Entry 6M6I (electron microscopy, 4.05 A resolution (low resolution: residue-level contacts below are approximate; hydrogen-bond / salt-bridge calls are withheld)); this record covers chains I and J of the 17 polymer chains in the assembly.

Chain I (and J):
Molecule: Triplex capsid protein 2
Source organism: Human herpesvirus 2
Notes: chain J of this document is another copy of the same molecule, construct and numbering; everything in this record applies to it too
UniProtKB: G9I239 (G9I239_HHV2); residue numbers follow UniProt; this construct covers 1-318
Amino-acid sequence (318 residues; each row starts with the number of its first residue):
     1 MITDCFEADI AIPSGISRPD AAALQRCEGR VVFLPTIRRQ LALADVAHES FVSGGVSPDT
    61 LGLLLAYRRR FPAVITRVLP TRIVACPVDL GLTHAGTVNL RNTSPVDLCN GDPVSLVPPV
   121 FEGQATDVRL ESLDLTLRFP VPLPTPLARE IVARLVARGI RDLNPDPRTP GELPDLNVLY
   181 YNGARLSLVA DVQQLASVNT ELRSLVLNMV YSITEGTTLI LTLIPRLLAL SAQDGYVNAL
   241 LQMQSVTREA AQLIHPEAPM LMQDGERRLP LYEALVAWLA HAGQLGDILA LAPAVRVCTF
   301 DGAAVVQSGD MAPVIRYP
Unresolved in the structure: 1-4, 167-173, 231-234, 263-266 (chain J: 1-4, 166-167, 253-257)
Disulfide bonds: Cys5-Cys86

Chain I / chain J interface:
Contacting residue pairs (100):
  Thr36(I) - Asn110(J)
  Ile37(I) - Cys298(J)
  Ile37(I) - Thr299(J)
  Ile37(I) - Phe300(J)
  Arg38(I) - Phe300(J)
  Arg38(I) - Asp301(J)
  Arg38(I) - Gly302(J)
  Leu61(I) - Tyr236(J)
  Arg69(I) - Gly111(J)
  Arg69(I) - Asp112(J)
  Arg69(I) - Arg296(J)
  Arg70(I) - Arg296(J)
  Phe71(I) - Gly111(J)
  Phe71(I) - Arg296(J)
  Phe71(I) - Val297(J)
  Phe71(I) - Cys298(J)
  Asp89(I) - Ile315(J)
  Leu90(I) - Phe300(J)
  Leu90(I) - Ile315(J)
  Gly91(I) - His94(J)
  Gly91(I) - Arg316(J)
  Leu92(I) - Thr93(J)
  Leu92(I) - His94(J)
  Leu92(I) - Arg316(J)
  Thr93(I) - Thr93(J)
  Glu150(I) - Tyr272(J)
  Ala153(I) - Leu275(J)
  Ala153(I) - Val276(J)
  Arg154(I) - Tyr272(J)
  Val156(I) - Leu275(J)
  Ala157(I) - Leu271(J)
  Ala157(I) - Leu275(J)
  Ile160(I) - Leu223(J)
  Ile160(I) - Leu271(J)
  Leu163(I) - Leu223(J)
  Leu163(I) - Arg226(J)
  Pro174(I) - Arg267(J)
  Leu176(I) - Leu269(J)
  Arg203(I) - Leu230(J)
  Ser204(I) - Tyr236(J)
  Leu207(I) - Val237(J)
  Leu207(I) - Leu240(J)
  Asn208(I) - Tyr236(J)
  Asn208(I) - Leu240(J)
  Met209(I) - Leu275(J)
  Met209(I) - Trp278(J)
  Val210(I) - Leu227(J)
  Tyr211(I) - Leu241(J)
  Tyr211(I) - Ser245(J)
  Ser212(I) - Trp278(J)
  Ile213(I) - Ile220(J)
  Ile213(I) - Leu275(J)
  Ile213(I) - Trp278(J)
  Thr214(I) - Ile220(J)
  Thr214(I) - Thr247(J)
  Glu215(I) - Ser245(J)
  Glu215(I) - Val246(J)
  Glu215(I) - Thr247(J)
  Gly216(I) - Met209(J)
  Thr217(I) - Ile213(J)
  Thr217(I) - Thr217(J)
  Thr217(I) - Leu221(J)
  Thr218(I) - Leu221(J)
  Leu219(I) - Met209(J)
  Ile220(I) - Val206(J)
  Ile220(I) - Met209(J)
  Ile220(I) - Val210(J)
  Ile224(I) - Val206(J)
  Leu227(I) - Leu163(J)
  Leu230(I) - Asn164(J)
  Val237(I) - Leu202(J)
  Leu240(I) - Arg203(J)
  Glu249(I) - Val210(J)
  Pro259(I) - Ala258(J)
  Leu261(I) - Ala250(J)
  Leu261(I) - Gln252(J)
  Arg268(I) - Asn164(J)
  Tyr272(I) - Ile160(J)
  Tyr272(I) - Arg161(J)
  Tyr272(I) - Asn164(J)
  Leu275(I) - Ala157(J)
  Val276(I) - Ala153(J)
  Val276(I) - Arg154(J)
  Trp278(I) - Met209(J)
  Trp278(I) - Trp278(J)
  Trp278(I) - Ala282(J)
  Trp278(I) - Leu285(J)
  Leu279(I) - Ala153(J)
  Leu279(I) - Leu205(J)
  Leu279(I) - Leu285(J)
  Leu279(I) - Leu289(J)
  His281(I) - Leu240(J)
  Ala282(I) - Gly283(J)
  Gly283(I) - Arg149(J)
  Gly283(I) - Gly283(J)
  Gln284(I) - Pro146(J)
  Leu285(I) - Trp278(J)
  Leu289(I) - Leu279(J)
  Ala290(I) - Leu279(J)
  Tyr317(I) - Arg316(J)
Also at the interface, not in a pair above, chain I (72 interface residues in all): Phe6, Arg68, Arg161, Asn164, Thr222, Arg226, Leu241, Leu269, Leu271, Ala274, Gly286, Asp287, Ala292
Also at the interface, not in a pair above, chain J (72 interface residues in all): Ala95, Thr97, Cys109, Pro165, Arg168, Pro174, Leu176, Ile224, Gln244, Glu266, Pro270, Tyr317, Pro318

In short:
The chain I/chain J interface involves 72 residues from each chain.
Both chains are Triplex capsid protein 2 (Human herpesvirus 2). Entry 6M6I (Structure of HSV2 B-capsid portal
vertex) was determined by electron microscopy together with 6M6G and 6M6H from the same study.
